9GB5 - chains Z and l of the 48 polymer chains in the assembly; structure by electron microscopy, 3.27 A resolution.

[Chain Z]
Protein: gp50 - Portal adaptor protein
Source organism: Clostridioides difficile
UniProtKB: A0A9X8WSI0 (A0A9X8WSI0_CLODI); numbering as in UniProt (aligned over 1-112)
Amino-acid sequence (112 residues; numbered 1 to 112; the number before each row is that of its first residue):
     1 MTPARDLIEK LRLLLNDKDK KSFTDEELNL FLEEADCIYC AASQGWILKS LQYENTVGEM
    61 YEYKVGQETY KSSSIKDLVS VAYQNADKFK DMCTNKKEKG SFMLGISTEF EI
Not modelled in the structure: 1-8, 112

[Chain l]
Protein: gp45 - Portal protein
Source organism: Clostridioides difficile
UniProtKB: A0A069A478 (A0A069A478_CLODI); numbering as in UniProt (aligned over 1-500)
Amino-acid sequence (500 residues; each row starts with the number of its first residue):
     1 MGIISYVKKL FKRPAGEIMR MSSGNIGVYK LDDSRVDYEL ARELYQNKNA NYKLGSSFVR
    61 PIVNSTTGFM GVPHFQIEDE EAQYILDEFV LDNTSKMLKT HTDSLKQGDC YIWITREERE
   121 NPLYPDKKVR LIYNFISPEE VKEIILDPTT KEPIAYILES QNEWTDLGEN KRKAKVKQII
   181 TAESRFVEVE GDKIEGLEEG ETPNVWGFIP IIHFKNEADE TLKYGQSDIE PIEPLLKAYH
   241 DVMLHALKGS KMHSTPKLKL KLTDVASFLA HNFGVEDPVK FAKEGGKINL DGHEILFLNK
   301 DEEAEFVEVK SAIGDAKELL KLLFYCIVDV SETPEFIFGV HTPSALASVK EQMPIMVNKI
   361 RRKREQFTNS WQLLARMVLI MSSNSSGMKY SSYDVTIGWD EVNPRDDKEL AETLEKVCCA
   421 LDKALEGGFI SEESTVNFLA QYIDTMSNYI SDDGEREGER EKIIKTKMLK YRLDDSQGLN
   481 DESNEIEKEI NKIKDNNGNG
Not modelled in the structure: 1-18, 383-388, 470-500
Construct notes: conflict N51 (Lys in A0A069A478), C419 (Ser in A0A069A478), G454 (Pro in A0A069A478), R456 (Ile in A0A069A478), E457 (Val in A0A069A478)

[Interface between chain Z and chain l]
Residue-residue contacts (18; chain Z residue first):
  K99(Z) with V265(l)
  G100(Z) with V265(l)
  F102(Z) with L269(l), hydrophobic; P278(l), hydrophobic; V279(l), hydrophobic
  L104(Z) with F281(l), hydrophobic; I288(l), hydrophobic
  G105(Z) with K287(l); I288(l), hydrogen bond (backbone-backbone)
  I106(Z) with K287(l); I288(l); L290(l), hydrophobic
  S107(Z) with K287(l), hydrogen bond (side chain-backbone); I288(l), hydrogen bond (backbone-backbone); N289(l), hydrogen bond (backbone-side chain)
  T108(Z) with N289(l); L290(l), hydrogen bond (side chain-backbone)
  E109(Z) with N289(l), hydrogen bond
Other interface residues (no listed pair), chain Z (10 interface residues in all): S101
Other interface residues (no listed pair), chain l (11 interface residues in all): A266, G286

[Overview]
10 residues of chain Z and 11 residues of chain l are in contact; the contacts include 6 hydrogen bonds. Polar
pairs include S107(Z)-K287(l), S107(Z)-N289(l) and T108(Z)-L290(l).
Chain Z is gp50 - Portal adaptor protein and chain l is gp45 - Portal protein, both from Clostridioides
difficile; the structure, Contracted phiCD508 neck, was determined by electron microscopy together with 9G8S,
9GB0, 9GB1, 9GB2 and 9GB7 from the same study.
